5GAR - chains O and Z of the 26 polymer chains in the assembly; structure by electron microscopy, 6.40 A resolution (low resolution: residue-level contacts below are approximate; hydrogen-bond / salt-bridge calls are withheld).

== Chain O (and Z) ==
Molecule: Vacuolar type ATP synthase subunit
Organism: Thermus thermophilus
Notes: chain Z of this document is another copy of the same molecule, construct and numbering; everything in this record applies to it too
UniProt: P74900 (P74900_THETH); residues -18 to 80 here correspond to UniProt positions 1-99 (UniProt number = residue number + 19)
Amino-acid sequence (99 residues; each row starts with the number of its first residue; numbers below 1 keep their minus sign (Met-18 is residue -18)):
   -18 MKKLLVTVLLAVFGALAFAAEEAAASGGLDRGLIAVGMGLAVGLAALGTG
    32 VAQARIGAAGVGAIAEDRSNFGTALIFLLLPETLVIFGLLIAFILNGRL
Not modelled in the structure: -18 to 0
What the authors report for this chain:
  - catalytic residues: Glu63 (citing earlier work)

== How chain O and chain Z interact ==
Contacting residue pairs (9; chain O residue first):
  Ala1(O) - Leu14(Z)
  Ala1(O) - Ile15(Z)
  Ala27(O) - Gly29(Z)
  Gly31(O) - Gly29(Z)
  Gly31(O) - Val32(Z)
  Gly31(O) - Ala33(Z)
  Ala35(O) - Ala33(Z)
  Ala35(O) - Ile37(Z)
  Ala39(O) - Ile37(Z)
Interface residues without a listed pair, chain O (6 interface residues in all): Gly38
Interface residues without a listed pair, chain Z (7 interface residues in all): Arg36

== In short ==
6 residues of chain O face 7 of chain Z across their interface. From the paper: the catalytic residue
Glu63(O).
Chain O and chain Z are both Vacuolar type ATP synthase subunit (Thermus thermophilus); the structure, Thermus
thermophilus V/A-ATPase, conformation 1, was determined by electron microscopy (same publication as 5GAS).
